5FGH - chains L and M of the 28 polymer chains in the assembly; structure by X-ray diffraction, 2.80 A resolution.

== Chain L ==
Protein: Proteasome subunit beta type-6
Organism: Saccharomyces cerevisiae (strain ATCC 204508 / S288c)
Notes: EC 3.4.25.1
UniProt: P23724 (PSB6_YEAST); residues 1-222 here correspond to UniProt positions 20-241 (UniProt number = residue number + 19)
Chain sequence (222 residues; each row starts with the number of its first residue):
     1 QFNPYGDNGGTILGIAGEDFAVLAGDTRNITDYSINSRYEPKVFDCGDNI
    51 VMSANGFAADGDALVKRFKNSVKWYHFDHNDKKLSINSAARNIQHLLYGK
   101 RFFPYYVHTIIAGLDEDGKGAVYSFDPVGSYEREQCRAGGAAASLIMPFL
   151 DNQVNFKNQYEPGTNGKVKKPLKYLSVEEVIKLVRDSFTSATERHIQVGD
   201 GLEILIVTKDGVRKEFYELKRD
Bound ions: Mg2+: Asp222 (shared with 2 residues of chain V)
Small-molecule neighbours: ALD (N-[(benzyloxy)carbonyl]-L-leucyl-N-[(2S)-1-hydroxy-4-methylpentan-2-yl]-L-leucinamide): Tyr106, Asp126, Pro127, Val128, Ser130

== Chain M ==
Protein: Proteasome subunit beta type-7
Organism: Saccharomyces cerevisiae (strain ATCC 204508 / S288c)
Notes: EC 3.4.25.1
UniProt: P30657 (PSB7_YEAST); residues -12 to 233 here correspond to UniProt positions 21-266 (UniProt number = residue number + 33)
Chain sequence (246 residues; numbered -12 to 233; the number before each row is that of its first residue; numbers below 1 keep their minus sign (Thr-12 is residue -12)):
   -12 TQIANAGASPMVNTQQPIVTGTSVISMKYDNGVIIAADNLGSYGSLLRFN
    38 GVERLIPVGDNTVVGISGDISDMQHIERLLKDLVTENAYDNPLADAEEAL
    88 EPSYIFEYLATVMYQRRSKMNPLWNAIIVAGVQSNGDQFLRYVNLLGVTY
   138 SSPTLATGFGAHMANPLLRKVVDRESDIPKTTVQVAEEAIVNAMRVLYYR
   188 DARSSRNFSLAIIDKNTGLTFKKNLQVENMKWDFAKDIKGYGTQKI
Unresolved in the structure: -12 to 0

== How chain L and chain M interact ==
Pairs across the interface (40):
  Gln1(L) - Thr1(M)  hydrogen bond
  Phe2(L) - Thr1(M)
  Phe2(L) - Arg104(M)
  Phe2(L) - Pro109(M)  hydrophobic
  Phe2(L) - Trp111(M)  hydrophobic
  Phe2(L) - Leu132(M)  hydrophobic
  Asn3(L) - Leu133(M)
  Pro4(L) - Arg104(M)  hydrogen bond (backbone-side chain)
  Pro4(L) - Met107(M)  hydrophobic
  Pro4(L) - Leu133(M)
  Tyr5(L) - Arg104(M)
  Asn8(L) - Val135(M)
  Asn29(L) - Tyr137(M)
  Ser34(L) - His149(M)  hydrogen bond
  Ile35(L) - Arg156(M)  hydrogen bond (backbone-side chain)
  Asn36(L) - Tyr137(M)
  Asn36(L) - Ser139(M)
  Asn36(L) - Arg156(M)
  Ser37(L) - Ser138(M)  hydrogen bond (side chain-backbone)
  Glu40(L) - Arg128(M)  salt bridge
  Glu40(L) - Tyr137(M)
  Glu40(L) - Ser138(M)  hydrogen bond (side chain-backbone)
  Phe57(L) - Arg104(M)
  Phe57(L) - Leu133(M)
  Phe57(L) - Val135(M)  hydrophobic
  Ala59(L) - Tyr101(M)
  Ala59(L) - Leu133(M)
  Ala59(L) - Gly134(M)
  Ala59(L) - Val135(M)
  Asp60(L) - Tyr101(M)  hydrogen bond
  Asp60(L) - Arg104(M)  salt bridge
  Asp62(L) - Thr136(M)  hydrogen bond
  Ala63(L) - Tyr101(M)
  Lys66(L) - Glu94(M)  salt bridge
  Phe103(L) - Arg104(M)
  Phe103(L) - Ser105(M)
  Tyr105(L) - Tyr101(M)
  Glu218(L) - Arg161(M)  salt bridge
  Arg221(L) - Asp160(M)  salt bridge
  Arg221(L) - Arg161(M)
Other interface residues (no listed pair), chain L (26 interface residues in all): Gly6, Arg38, Tyr39, Lys100
Other interface residues (no listed pair), chain M (22 interface residues in all): Leu142

== In short ==
The interface between chain L and chain M involves 26 residues on one side and 22 on the other, with 8
hydrogen bonds and 5 salt bridges. Polar pairs include Glu40(L)-Arg128(M), Asp60(L)-Arg104(M) and
Lys66(L)-Glu94(M). Ligands of chain L: compound ALD.
Chain L is Proteasome subunit beta type-6 and chain M is Proteasome subunit beta type-7, both from
Saccharomyces cerevisiae (strain ATCC 204508 / S288c); the structure, Yeast 20S proteasome beta5-K33A mutant
(propeptide expressed in trans) in complex with MG132, was determined by X-ray diffraction (same publication
as 5CZ4, 5CZ5, 5CZ6, 5CZ7, 5CZ8, 5CZ9 and 16 further entries).
